PDB entry 4ELK | X-ray diffraction, 2.10 A resolution | chains A and B

[Chain A]
Name: Hy19.3 TCR alpha chain (mouse variable domain, human constant domain)
From: Mus musculus
Sequence (208 residues; each row starts with the number of its first residue):
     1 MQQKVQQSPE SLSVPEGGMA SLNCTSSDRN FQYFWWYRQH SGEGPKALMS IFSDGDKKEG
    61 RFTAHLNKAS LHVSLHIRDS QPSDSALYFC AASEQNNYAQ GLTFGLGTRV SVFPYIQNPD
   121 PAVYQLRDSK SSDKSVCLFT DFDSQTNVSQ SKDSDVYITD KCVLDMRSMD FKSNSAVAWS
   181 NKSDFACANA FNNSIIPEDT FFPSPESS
Unresolved in the structure: 1-2, 97-98, 152, 205-208
Disulfides: C24-C90, C137-C187
Residues lining bound ligands: malonate ion (MLI): W35, K46, A47, L48, M49, E59

[Chain B]
Name: Hy19.3 TCR beta chain (mouse variable domain, human constant domain)
From: Mus musculus
Sequence (244 residues; each row starts with the number of its first residue):
     1 MGPKVLQIPS HQIIDMGQMV TLNCDPVSNH LYFYWYKQIL GQQMEFLVNF YNGKVMEKSK
    61 LFKDQFSVER PDGSYFTLKI QPTALEDSAV YFCASSFWGA YAEQFFGPGT RLTVLEDLRN
   121 VTPPKVSLFE PSKAEISHTQ KATLVCLATG FYPDHVELSW WVNGKEVHSG VCTDPQPLKE
   181 QPALNDSRYS LSSRLRVSAT FWQNPRNHFR CQVQFYGLSE NDEWTQDRAK PVTQIVSAEA
   241 WGRA
Unresolved in the structure: 1-2
Disulfides: C24-C93, C146-C211

[Interface between chain A and chain B]
Pairs across the interface - 105 pairs, chain A then chain B:
  Y33(A) with Y101(B), hydrophobic
  W35(A) with Y101(B); A102(B); E103(B)
  Y37(A) with Q104(B), hydrogen bond (side chain-backbone); F106(B), hydrophobic
  Q39(A) with Q38(B), hydrogen bond; F92(B)
  E43(A) with F92(B)
  G44(A) with F92(B); G107(B)
  P45(A) with M44(B), hydrophobic; F106(B)
  K46(A) with E103(B), salt bridge
  A47(A) with E103(B)
  F52(A) with Y101(B)
  L87(A) with G41(B); Q42(B)
  F89(A) with Q38(B); Q42(B)
  E94(A) with Y101(B)
  Q95(A) with Y101(B)
  N96(A) with Y101(B), hydrogen bond (backbone-side chain)
  A99(A) with Y34(B); N49(B), hydrogen bond (backbone-side chain); Y51(B); E57(B); G99(B); A100(B)
  Q100(A) with Y34(B); Q104(B)
  G101(A) with Y36(B); F46(B)
  L102(A) with Y36(B), hydrogen bond (backbone-side chain); F46(B); Q104(B)
  F104(A) with Y36(B), hydrophobic; M44(B), hydrophobic; F106(B), hydrophobic
  L106(A) with Q42(B), hydrogen bond (backbone-side chain); Q43(B)
  G107(A) with Q42(B)
  R109(A) with Q42(B)
  D120(A) with H138(B), salt bridge
  Y124(A) with S132(B); A134(B); E135(B); H138(B); T139(B)
  Q125(A) with S132(B)
  L126(A) with F129(B); E130(B); T143(B); V145(B), hydrophobic
  R127(A) with F129(B); E130(B), hydrogen bond (backbone-backbone)
  D128(A) with S127(B); L128(B); F129(B)
  S129(A) with L128(B), hydrogen bond (backbone-backbone); E130(B); E239(B)
  K134(A) with F129(B)
  S135(A) with F129(B)
  V136(A) with F129(B), hydrophobic; L147(B), hydrophobic
  L138(A) with T143(B)
  D141(A) with T139(B); R196(B), salt bridge
  S154(A) with E180(B)
  Y157(A) with L178(B), hydrophobic; E180(B), hydrogen bond (side chain-backbone)
  T159(A) with D174(B); S192(B); R194(B), hydrogen bond
  D160(A) with R194(B)
  C162(A) with C172(B), disulfide; T173(B); R194(B)
  V163(A) with C172(B), hydrogen bond (backbone-side chain)
  L164(A) with G170(B); V171(B); C172(B), hydrophobic; R196(B)
  D165(A) with S169(B), hydrogen bond (backbone-side chain); G170(B), hydrogen bond (backbone-backbone)
  M166(A) with K141(B); S169(B); R196(B); V197(B); S198(B)
  R167(A) with H168(B); S169(B), hydrogen bond (backbone-side chain)
  M169(A) with K141(B)
  F171(A) with K141(B); R196(B)
  S173(A) with R196(B), hydrogen bond
  S175(A) with R194(B), hydrogen bond
  A176(A) with R194(B)
  V177(A) with R194(B)
  W179(A) with L147(B), hydrophobic; L178(B), hydrophobic; S190(B)
  F201(A) with H138(B)
  P203(A) with A134(B), hydrophobic
Other interface residues (no listed pair), chain A (56 interface residues in all): G42, T140
Other interface residues (no listed pair), chain B (53 interface residues in all): Y32, P108, K179, A240
Inter-chain disulfides: C162(A)-C172(B)

[Overview]
Chain A and chain B form an interface of 56 and 53 residues respectively, with 1 disulfide bond, 16 hydrogen
bonds and 3 salt bridges. Polar contacts include K46(A)-E103(B), D120(A)-H138(B) and D141(A)-R196(B). Bound to
chain A: malonate ion.
Here chain A is Hy19.3 TCR alpha chain (mouse variable domain, human constant domain) and chain B is Hy19.3
TCR beta chain (mouse variable domain, human constant domain), both from Mus musculus. Entry 4ELK (Crystal
structure of the Hy19.3 type II NKT TCR) was determined by X-ray diffraction, deposited together with 4ELM.
